7Z88 - chains B and E of the 5 polymer chains in the assembly; structure by electron microscopy, 3.33 A resolution.

== Chain B ==
Name: X-ray repair cross-complementing protein 6
Source organism: Homo sapiens
Notes: EC 3.6.4.-, 4.2.99.-
UniProtKB: P12956 (XRCC6_HUMAN); residue numbers follow UniProt; this construct covers 1-609
Amino-acid sequence (609 residues; numbered 1 to 609; the number before each row is that of its first residue):
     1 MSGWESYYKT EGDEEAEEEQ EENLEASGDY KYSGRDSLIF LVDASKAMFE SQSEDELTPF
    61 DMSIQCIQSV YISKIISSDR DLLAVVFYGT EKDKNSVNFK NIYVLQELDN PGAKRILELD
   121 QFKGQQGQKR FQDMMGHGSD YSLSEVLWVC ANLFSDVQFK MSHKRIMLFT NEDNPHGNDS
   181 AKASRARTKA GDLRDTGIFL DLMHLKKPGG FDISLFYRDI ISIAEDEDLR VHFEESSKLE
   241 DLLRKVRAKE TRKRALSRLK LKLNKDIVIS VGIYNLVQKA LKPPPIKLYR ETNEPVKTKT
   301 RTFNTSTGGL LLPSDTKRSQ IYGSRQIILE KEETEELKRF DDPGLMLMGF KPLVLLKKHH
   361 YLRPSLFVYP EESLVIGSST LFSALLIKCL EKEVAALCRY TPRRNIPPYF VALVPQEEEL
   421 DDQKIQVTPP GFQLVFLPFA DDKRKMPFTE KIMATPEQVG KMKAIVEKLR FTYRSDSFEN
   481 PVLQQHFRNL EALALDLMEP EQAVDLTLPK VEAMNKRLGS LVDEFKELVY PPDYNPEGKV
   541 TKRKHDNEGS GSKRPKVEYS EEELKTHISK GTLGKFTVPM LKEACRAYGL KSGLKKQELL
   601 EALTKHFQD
Unresolved in the structure: 1-30, 223-236, 535-609
UniProt features mapped onto this chain:
  - region: Val578 to Glu583 (Interaction with BAX)
  - active site: Lys31 (Schiff-base intermediate with DNA)
  - modified residue: Ser2 (N-acetylserine), Ser6 (Phosphoserine), Ser27 (Phosphoserine), Lys31 (N6-acetyllysine), Ser51 (Phosphoserine), Ser306 (Phosphoserine), Lys317 (N6-acetyllysine), Lys331 (N6-acetyllysine), Lys338 (N6-acetyllysine), Thr455 (Phosphothreonine), Lys461 (N6-acetyllysine), Ser477 (Phosphoserine), Ser520 (Phosphoserine), Lys539 (N6-acetyllysine), Lys542 (N6-acetyllysine), Lys544 (N6-acetyllysine), Ser550 (Phosphoserine), Lys553 (N6-acetyllysine), Lys556 (N6-acetyllysine), Ser560 (Phosphoserine) and 1 more in UniProt
  - cross-link (Glycyl lysine isopeptide (Lys-Gly)): Lys287 (interchain with G-Cter in SUMO2), Lys317 (interchain with G-Cter in SUMO2), Lys556 (interchain with G-Cter in SUMO2)
  - mutagenesis: Lys31 (K31A: Diminishes the ability to form a Schiff base. Abolishes adduct formation; when associated with A-160 and A-164), Lys160 (K160A: Abolishes adduct formation; when associated with A-31 and A-160), Lys164 (K164A: Abolishes adduct formation; when associated with A-31 and A-164), Lys539 (K539Q: Complete loss of suppression of BAX-induced apoptosis; K539R: No effect on suppression of BAX-induced apoptosis), Lys542 (K542Q: Complete loss of suppression of BAX-induced apoptosis; K542R: No effect on suppression of BAX-induced apoptosis), Lys544 (K544R: No effect on suppression of BAX-induced apoptosis), Lys553 (K553Q: Partial loss of suppression of BAX-induced apoptosis; K553R: No effect on suppression of BAX-induced apoptosis), Lys556 (K556R: No effect on suppression of BAX-induced apoptosis), Lys570 (K570R: Loss of methylation; loss of anti-apoptotic activity; no effect on XRCC5 stabilization)

== Chain E ==
Molecule: 26-nt DNA strand
Sequence (26 nucleotides; row label = number of the first residue in the row):
    18 AATGTTCCAG CGGAATCGGC AGCGGG

== Interface between chain B and chain E ==
Residue-residue contacts (18):
  Tyr32(B) - DA31(E)  sugar contact
  Tyr32(B) - DA32(E)  phosphate contact
  Ser33(B) - DA32(E)  sugar contact
  Arg254(B) - DG29(E)  base contact
  Arg254(B) - DG30(E)  base contact
  Arg254(B) - DA31(E)  sugar contact
  Ala255(B) - DG30(E)  phosphate contact
  Ala255(B) - DA31(E)  phosphate contact
  Ser257(B) - DG30(E)  sugar contact
  Arg258(B) - DG30(E)  hydrogen bond to the phosphate
  Arg258(B) - DA31(E)  salt bridge to the phosphate
  Lys282(B) - DT23(E)  salt bridge to the phosphate
  Pro285(B) - DC24(E)  phosphate contact
  Thr300(B) - DA26(E)  phosphate contact
  Lys331(B) - DG27(E)  salt bridge to the phosphate
  Arg403(B) - DC28(E)  phosphate contact
  Arg403(B) - DG29(E)  sugar contact
  Arg404(B) - DG29(E)  hydrogen bond to the phosphate
Also at the interface, not in a pair above, chain B (17 interface residues in all): Lys31, Lys160, Leu256, Lys279, Lys287
Also at the interface, not in a pair above, chain E (12 interface residues in all): DT22, DC25, DT33

== Overview ==
The interface between chain B and chain E involves 17 residues on one side and 12 on the other, with 2
hydrogen bonds and 3 salt bridges. Polar pairs include Arg258(B)-DG30(E), Arg404(B)-DG29(E) and
Arg258(B)-DA31(E).
Chain B is X-ray repair cross-complementing protein 6 (Homo sapiens) and chain E is a 26-nt DNA strand; the
structure, DNA-PK in the intermediate state, was determined by electron microscopy, deposited together with
7Z87.
